8XUJ - chain A; structure by X-ray diffraction, 2.40 A resolution.

== Chain A ==
Protein: Membrane protein
Organism: Endozoicomonas elysicola DSM 22380
UniProt: A0A081KBI6 (A0A081KBI6_9GAMM); residues 23-446 here = UniProt positions 23-446
Sequence (447 residues; numbered 0 to 446; the number before each row is that of its first residue; numbering starts at 0):
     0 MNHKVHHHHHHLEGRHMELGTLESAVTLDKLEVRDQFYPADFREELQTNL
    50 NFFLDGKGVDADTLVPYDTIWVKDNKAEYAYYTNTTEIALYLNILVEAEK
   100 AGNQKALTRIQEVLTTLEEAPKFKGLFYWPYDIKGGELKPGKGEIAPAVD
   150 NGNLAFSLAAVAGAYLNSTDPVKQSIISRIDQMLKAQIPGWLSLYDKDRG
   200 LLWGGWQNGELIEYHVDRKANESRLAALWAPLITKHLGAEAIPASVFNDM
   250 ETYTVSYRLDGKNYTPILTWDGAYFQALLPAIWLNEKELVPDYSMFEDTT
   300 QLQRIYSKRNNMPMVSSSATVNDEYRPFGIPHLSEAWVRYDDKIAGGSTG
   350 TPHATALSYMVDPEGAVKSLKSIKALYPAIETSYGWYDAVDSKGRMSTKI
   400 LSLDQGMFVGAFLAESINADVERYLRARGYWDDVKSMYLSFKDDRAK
Disordered / not traced: 0-19, 444-446
Differences from the reference sequence: initiating methionine (0); expression tag (1-22)
From the paper describing this entry:
  - catalytic residues: Asp149, Glu221
  - mutagenesis - E221Q (less than 0.1%): decreased catalytic activity on beta-1,2-glucan
  - mutagenesis - D149N: decreased catalytic activity

== Overview ==
The paper reports catalytic residues Asp149 and Glu221; E221Q reduces catalytic activity on beta-1,2-glucan.
Chain A is Membrane protein (Endozoicomonas elysicola DSM 22380); the structure, Structure of
beta-1,2-glucanase from Endozoicomonas elysicola (EeSGL1, ligand-free), was determined by X-ray diffraction
together with 8XUK and 8XUL from the same study.
